PDB entry 4DNU | X-ray diffraction, 1.76 A resolution | chain A

Chain A:
Name: AT5g63860/MGI19_6
Source organism: Arabidopsis thaliana
UniProtKB: Q9FN03 (Q9FN03_ARATH); residues 10-381 here = UniProt positions 10-381
Chain sequence (372 residues; row label = number of the first residue in the row):
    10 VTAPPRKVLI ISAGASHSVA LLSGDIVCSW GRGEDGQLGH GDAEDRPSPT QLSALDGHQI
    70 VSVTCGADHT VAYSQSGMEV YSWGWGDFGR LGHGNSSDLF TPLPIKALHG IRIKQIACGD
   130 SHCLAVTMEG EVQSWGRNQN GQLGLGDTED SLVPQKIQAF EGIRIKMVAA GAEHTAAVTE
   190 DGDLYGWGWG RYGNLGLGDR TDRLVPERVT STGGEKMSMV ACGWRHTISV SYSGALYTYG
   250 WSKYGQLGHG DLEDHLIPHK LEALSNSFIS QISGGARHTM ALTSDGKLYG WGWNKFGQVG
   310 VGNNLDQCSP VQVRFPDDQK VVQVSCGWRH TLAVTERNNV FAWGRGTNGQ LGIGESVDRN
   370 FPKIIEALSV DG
Differences from the reference sequence: engineered mutation A285 (Trp in Q9FN03)
Modified / non-standard residues: Mse87, Mse137, Mse176, Mse226, Mse228, Mse289 (selenomethionine; parent Met)
Curated features (UniProtKB/Swiss-Prot):
  - mutagenesis: W39 (W39A: Loss of function, homodimerization and interaction with COP1; W39F: No effect on function, homodimerization and interaction with COP1 ...), W92 (W92A: No effect on function, homodimerization and interaction with COP1), W94 (W94A: No effect on function, homodimerization and interaction with COP1), W144 (W144A: Cannot interact with COP1; W144F: No effect on the interaction with COP1; W144Y: No effect on the interaction with COP1), G145 (G145S: In uvr8-15; loss of function and interaction with COP1), W196 to R200 (In uvr8-1; loss of function), W196 (W196A: No effect on function, homodimerization and interaction with COP1), W198 (W198A: No effect on function, homodimerization and interaction with COP1), G202 (G202R: In uvr8-9; loss of function and interaction with COP1), W233 (W233A: Reduces response to UV-B), W250 (W250A: No effect on function, homodimerization and interaction with COP1), G283 (G283E: In uvr8-5; loss of response to UV-B), 4 further mutagenesis entries in UniProt

Overview:
UniProt lists 18 mutagenesis sites.
Chain A is AT5g63860/MGI19_6 (Arabidopsis thaliana); the structure, Crystal structure of the W285A mutant of
UVB-resistance protein UVR8, was determined by X-ray diffraction, deposited together with 4DNV and 4DNW.
